9FAV - chains D and O of the 10 polymer chains in the assembly; structure by electron microscopy, 3.20 A resolution.

[Chain D]
Protein: Gamma-aminobutyric acid receptor subunit beta-3
Organism: Homo sapiens
UniProtKB: P28472 (GBRB3_HUMAN); residues 9-447 here correspond to UniProt positions 34-472 (UniProt number = residue number + 25)
Sequence (439 residues; each row starts with the number of its first residue):
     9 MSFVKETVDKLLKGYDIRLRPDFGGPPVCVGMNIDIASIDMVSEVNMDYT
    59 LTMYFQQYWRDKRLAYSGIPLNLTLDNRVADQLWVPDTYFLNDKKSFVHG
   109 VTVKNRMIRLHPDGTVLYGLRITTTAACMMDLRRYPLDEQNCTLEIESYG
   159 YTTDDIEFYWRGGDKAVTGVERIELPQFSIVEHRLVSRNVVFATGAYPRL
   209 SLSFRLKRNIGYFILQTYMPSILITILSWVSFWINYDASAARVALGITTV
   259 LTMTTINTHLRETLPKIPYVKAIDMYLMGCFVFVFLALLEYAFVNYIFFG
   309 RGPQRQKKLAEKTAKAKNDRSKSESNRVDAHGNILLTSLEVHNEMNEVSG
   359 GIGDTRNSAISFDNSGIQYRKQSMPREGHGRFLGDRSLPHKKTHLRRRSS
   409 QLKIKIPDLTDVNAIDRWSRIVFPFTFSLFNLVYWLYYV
Not modelled in the structure: 310-418
Disulfides: Cys136-Cys150
Covalently attached groups: N-acetylglucosamine (NAG) linked to Asn80
Residues lining bound ligands:
  - 1,2-dilauroyl-sn-glycero-3-phosphate (PX2): Leu297, Phe301, Tyr304, Ile305, Arg309
  - hexadecane (R16): Val278, Met283, Val290
Swiss-Prot annotation at these positions:
  - binding site (benzamidine): Asp95 to Tyr97, Glu155 to Tyr157, Phe200
  - binding site (4-aminobutanoate): Tyr97, Glu155, Tyr157, Thr202
  - binding site (histamine): Tyr97, Ser156, Tyr157, Thr202
  - glycosylation (N-linked (GlcNAc...) asparagine): Asn80, Asn149

[Chain O]
Protein: Megabody25
Organism: Lama glama
Notes: antibody fragment or engineered binder
Sequence (522 residues; each row starts with the number of its first residue):
     1 QVQLVESGGGLVQTKTTTSVIDTTNDAQNLLTQAQTIVNTLKDYCPILIA
    51 KSSSSNGGTNNANTPSWQTAGGGKNSCATFGAEFSAASDMINNAQKIVQE
   101 TQQLSANQPKNITQPHNLNLNSPSSLTALAQKMLKNAQSQAEILKLANQV
   151 ESDFNKLSSGHLKDYIGKCDASAISSANMTMQNQKNNWGNGCAGVEETQS
   201 LLKTSAADFNNQTPQINQAQNLANTLIQELGNNTYEQLSRLLTNDNGTNS
   251 KTSAQAINQAVNNLNERAKTLAGGTTNSPAYQATLLALRSVLGLWNSMGY
   301 AVICGGYTKSPGENNQKDFHYTDENGNGTTINCGGSTNSNGTHSYNGTNT
   351 LKADKNVSLSIEQYEKIHEAYQILSKALKQAGLAPLNSKGEKLEAHVTTS
   401 KYGSLRLSCAASGHTFNYPIMGWFRQAPGKEREFVGAISWSGGSTSYADS
   451 VKDRFTISRDNAKNTVYLEMNNLKPEDTAVYYCAAKGRYSGGLYYPTNYD
   501 YWGQGTQVTVSSHHHHHHEPEA
Not modelled in the structure: 10-404, 511-522
Disulfides: Cys409-Cys483

[How chain D and chain O interact]
Contacting residue pairs - 7 pairs, chain D then chain O:
  Glu179(D) - Ser439(O)  hydrogen bond (backbone-side chain)
  Glu179(D) - Ser444(O)
  Glu179(D) - Leu493(O)
  Arg180(D) - Arg488(O)
  Ile188(D) - Gly443(O)
  Ile188(D) - Ser444(O)
  Val189(D) - Gly443(O)
Interface residues without a listed pair, chain D (7 interface residues in all): Val178, Ile181, Glu182
Interface residues without a listed pair, chain O (7 interface residues in all): Ile420, Ser490

[Overview]
Chain D and chain O each contribute 7 residues to their interface; the contacts include 1 hydrogen bond. Its
one hydrogen-bonded contact is Glu179(D)-Ser439(O). Bound to chain D: 1,2-dilauroyl-sn-glycero-3-phosphate and
hexadecane. Covalently linked N-acetylglucosamine: at Asn80(D).
Here chain D is Gamma-aminobutyric acid receptor subunit beta-3 (Homo sapiens) and chain O is Megabody25 (Lama
glama). Entry 9FAV (CryoEM structure of human full-length beta3gamma2 GABA(A) receptor in complex with GARLH4,
the TMD of Neuroligin2 ...) was determined by electron microscopy.
